Entry 7K2Y (X-ray diffraction, 1.62 A resolution); this record covers chain A.

Chain A:
Molecule: Beta-lactamase
From: Escherichia coli
Notes: EC 3.5.2.6
UniProtKB: A0A2H4FY00 (A0A2H4FY00_ECOLX); the author numbering skips numbers that UniProt does not, so the offset changes along the chain: 26-57 = UniProt 30-61; 59-238 = UniProt 62-241; 240-252 = UniProt 242-254; 254-289 = UniProt 255-290
Amino-acid sequence (261 residues; numbered 26 to 289; 3 numbers in that range are skipped by the numbering (no residue carries them; nothing is unmodelled there); the number before each row is that of its first residue):
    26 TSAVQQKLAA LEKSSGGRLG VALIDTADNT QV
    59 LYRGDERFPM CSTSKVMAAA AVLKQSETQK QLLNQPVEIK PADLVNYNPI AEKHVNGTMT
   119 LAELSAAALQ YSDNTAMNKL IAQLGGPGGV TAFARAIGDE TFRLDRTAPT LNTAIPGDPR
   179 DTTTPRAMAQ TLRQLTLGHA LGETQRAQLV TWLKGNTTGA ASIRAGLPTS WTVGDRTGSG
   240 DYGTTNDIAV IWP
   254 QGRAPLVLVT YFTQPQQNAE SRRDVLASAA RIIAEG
Covalently attached groups: AMPICILLIN (open form) (AIX) linked to Ser70
Differences from the reference sequence: engineered mutation Ala166 (Glu169 in A0A2H4FY00); conflict Asp240 (Gly242 in A0A2H4FY00)
Ligand contacts: AMPICILLIN (open form) (AIX; (2R,4S)-2-[(1R)-1-{[(2R)-2-amino-2-phenylacetyl]amino}-2-oxoethyl]-5,5-dimethyl-1,3-thiazolidine-4-carboxylic acid): Cys69, Lys73, Asn104, Tyr105, Ser130, Asn132, Pro167, Asn170, Thr216, Arg234, Thr235, Gly236, Ser237, Gly238
What the authors report for this chain:
  - binding site for AMPICILLIN (open form): Ser70, Ser130, Asn170, Thr235, Ser237
  - catalytic residues: Ser70, Ser130
  - contacts within the chain: Ser130-Arg234 (hydrogen bond)
  - conformationally variable residues (side-chain flip): Ser130
  - mutagenesis - S130A (2-fold): decreased catalytic activity on AMPICILLIN (open form)
  - mutagenesis - S130A (260-fold): decreased binding to AMPICILLIN (open form)
  - mutagenesis - E166A: abolished catalytic activity (citing earlier work)
  - mutagenesis - S130A (1,000-fold): decreased catalytic activity on cefotaxime
  - mutagenesis - S130A (260-fold): increased binding to ampicillin

In short:
AMPICILLIN (open form) is covalently linked to Ser70. From the paper: catalytic residues Ser70 and Ser130;
S130A reduces catalytic activity on AMPICILLIN (open form).
Chain A is Beta-lactamase (Escherichia coli); the structure, Crystal structure of CTX-M-14 E166A/K234R
Beta-lactamase in complex with hydrolyzed ampicillin, was determined by X-ray diffraction (same publication as
7K2W and 7K2X).
